PDB entry 3STX | X-ray diffraction, 2.30 A resolution | chains A and B

== Chain A (and B) ==
Molecule: Methylketone synthase 1
Organism: Lycopersicon hirsutum f. glabratum
Notes: chain B of this document is another copy of the same molecule, construct and numbering; everything in this record applies to it too
Reference sequence: E0YCS2 (E0YCS2_SOLHA); residues 1-265 here = UniProt positions 1-265
Amino-acid sequence (267 residues; numbered -1 to 265; the number before each row is that of its first residue; numbers below 1 keep their minus sign (Gly-1 is residue -1)):
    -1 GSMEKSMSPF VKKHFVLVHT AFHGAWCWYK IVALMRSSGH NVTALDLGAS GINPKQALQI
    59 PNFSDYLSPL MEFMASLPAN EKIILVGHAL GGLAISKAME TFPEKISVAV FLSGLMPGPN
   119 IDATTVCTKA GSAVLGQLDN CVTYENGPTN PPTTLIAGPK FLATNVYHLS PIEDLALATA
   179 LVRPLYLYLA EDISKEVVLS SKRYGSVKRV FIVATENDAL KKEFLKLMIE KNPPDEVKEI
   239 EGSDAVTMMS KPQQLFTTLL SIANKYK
Disordered / not traced: -1 to 7 (chain B: -1 to 5, 216-218)
Sequence notes: expression tag (-1 to 0); engineered mutation Ala243 (His in E0YCS2)
Residues lining bound ligands: 3-oxoheptanoic acid (BKA): Thr18, Ala19, Ala87, Leu88, Ala128, Gly129, Val132, Leu183
From the paper describing this entry:
  - binding site for 3-oxoheptanoic acid: Thr18
  - catalytic residues: Thr18 (proposed by the authors, not directly observed)
  - mutagenesis - T18A, T18A/A87S, A19F, A19M, A19M/A128M, A87C, A87S/N215D, L88W/V132W, A128W, V132W: decreased catalytic activity
  - mutagenesis - A128M, N215A: unchanged catalytic activity
  - mutagenesis - A87S: increased catalytic activity
  - mutagenesis - A87C: abolished catalytic activity
  - mutagenesis - T18A/A87S, A87C: decreased stability
  - mutagenesis - N215D: decreased catalytic activity on thioesterase/decarboxylase
  - mutagenesis - A87S/N215D: unchanged catalytic activity on thioesterase
  - mutagenesis - L88W: unchanged catalytic activity on 3-ketomyristate
  - mutagenesis - L88W, C125W, G129W (44-fold): increased catalytic activity on 3-ketoheptanoate
  - mutagenesis - G129W: decreased binding to 3-ketomyristate
  - mutagenesis - G129W: increased binding to 3-ketoheptanoate
  - specificity-determining residues: Cys125, Gly129
  - mutagenesis - N215D: decreased catalytic activity (thioesterase/decarboxylase activity)

== Chain A / chain B interface ==
Contacting residue pairs (30):
  Trp24(A) - Leu175(B)
  Trp24(A) - Leu179(B)  hydrophobic
  Tyr27(A) - Tyr27(B)
  Tyr27(A) - Glu171(B)
  Tyr27(A) - Ala174(B)
  Tyr27(A) - Leu175(B)  hydrophobic
  Val30(A) - Ala174(B)  hydrophobic
  Ala31(A) - Glu171(B)
  Arg34(A) - Thr177(B)  hydrogen bond
  Ile50(A) - Ala178(B)
  Ile50(A) - Leu179(B)
  Ile50(A) - Val180(B)
  Ile50(A) - Arg181(B)
  Pro52(A) - Gln54(B)  hydrogen bond (backbone-side chain)
  Gln54(A) - Pro52(B)  hydrogen bond (side chain-backbone)
  Gln54(A) - Gln54(B)
  Ile170(A) - Ala31(B)
  Ile170(A) - Ser35(B)
  Glu171(A) - Tyr27(B)
  Glu171(A) - Ala31(B)
  Ala174(A) - Tyr27(B)
  Ala174(A) - Val30(B)  hydrophobic
  Leu175(A) - Trp24(B)
  Leu175(A) - Tyr27(B)  hydrophobic
  Leu175(A) - Leu175(B)  hydrophobic
  Ala178(A) - Ile50(B)
  Leu179(A) - Trp24(B)  hydrophobic
  Leu179(A) - Ile50(B)
  Leu179(A) - Leu179(B)  hydrophobic
  Val180(A) - Ile50(B)
Interface residues without a listed pair, chain A (22 interface residues in all): Ala23, Lys28, Ser35, Asp44, Gly49, Thr177, Arg181
Interface residues without a listed pair, chain B (22 interface residues in all): Ala23, Lys28, Arg34, Gly49, Ile170, Asp172

== In short ==
Chain A and chain B each contribute 22 residues to their interface, with 3 hydrogen bonds. Among the polar
pairs are Arg34(A)-Thr177(B) and Pro52(A)-Gln54(B). Ligands of chain A: 3-oxoheptanoic acid. The paper reports
the catalytic residue Thr18(A); T18A, T18A/A87S and A19F of chain A, among others, reduce catalytic activity;
17 substitutions were tested in all.
Both chains are Methylketone synthase 1 (Lycopersicon hirsutum f. glabratum). Entry 3STX (Crystal Structure of
tomato Methylketone Synthase I H243A variant complexed with beta-ketoheptanoate) was determined by X-ray
diffraction (same publication as 3STT, 3STU, 3STV, 3STW and 3STY).
